PDB entry 2XR8 | X-ray diffraction, 2.49 A resolution | chains B and F of the 6 polymer chains in the assembly

# Chain B (and F)
Name: Biphenyl dioxygenase subunit beta
Source organism: Burkholderia xenovorans
Notes: EC 1.14.12.18; chain F of this document is another copy of the same molecule, construct and numbering; everything in this record applies to it too
UniProtKB: P37334 (BPHE_BURXL); residues 1-188 here = UniProt positions 1-188
Amino-acid sequence (188 residues; row label = number of the first residue in the row):
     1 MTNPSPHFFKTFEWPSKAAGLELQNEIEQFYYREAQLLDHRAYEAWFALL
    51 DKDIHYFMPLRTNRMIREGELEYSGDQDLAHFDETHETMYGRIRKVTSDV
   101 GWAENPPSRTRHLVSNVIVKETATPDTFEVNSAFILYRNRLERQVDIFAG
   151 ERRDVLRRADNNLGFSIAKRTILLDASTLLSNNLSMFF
Unresolved in the structure: 1-8

# Chain B / chain F interface
Contacting residue pairs - 70 pairs, chain B then chain F:
  K10(B) - H40(F)  hydrogen bond (backbone-side chain)
  T11(B) - Q36(F)
  T11(B) - L37(F)
  T11(B) - H40(F)
  T11(B) - A42(F)
  F12(B) - Q36(F)
  W14(B) - R33(F)
  W14(B) - L37(F)  hydrophobic
  W14(B) - N162(F)  hydrogen bond (side chain-backbone)
  W14(B) - L163(F)  hydrophobic
  L21(B) - L21(F)  hydrophobic
  L21(B) - N25(F)
  Q24(B) - N25(F)
  Q24(B) - Q29(F)  hydrogen bond
  R61(B) - R41(F)
  R61(B) - R109(F)
  N63(B) - R109(F)  hydrogen bond
  N63(B) - L141(F)  hydrogen bond (side chain-backbone)
  R64(B) - P106(F)
  R64(B) - P107(F)
  M65(B) - N105(F)
  M65(B) - P106(F)  hydrophobic
  I66(B) - S98(F)
  I66(B) - D99(F)
  I66(B) - E104(F)
  I66(B) - N105(F)  hydrogen bond (backbone-side chain)
  R67(B) - D99(F)  salt bridge
  E72(B) - R41(F)  salt bridge
  L113(B) - L113(F)  hydrophobic
  S115(B) - Y32(F)
  S115(B) - L113(F)
  S115(B) - V114(F)  hydrogen bond (side chain-backbone)
  N116(B) - Y32(F)
  N116(B) - A35(F)
  N116(B) - H112(F)  hydrogen bond (side chain-backbone)
  N116(B) - L113(F)
  N116(B) - V114(F)  hydrogen bond (side chain-backbone)
  V117(B) - Q29(F)  hydrogen bond (backbone-side chain)
  V117(B) - Y32(F)
  I118(B) - Q29(F)
  I118(B) - Y32(F)
  N131(B) - Q36(F)  hydrogen bond
  A133(B) - R111(F)
  A133(B) - L113(F)
  F134(B) - L113(F)
  I135(B) - L113(F)  hydrophobic
  I135(B) - I135(F)  hydrophobic
  I147(B) - Y137(F)  hydrogen bond (backbone-side chain)
  I147(B) - I147(F)  hydrophobic
  A149(B) - Y137(F)  hydrophobic
  G150(B) - R111(F)  hydrogen bond (backbone-side chain)
  E151(B) - Q36(F)
  E151(B) - H40(F)  salt bridge
  E151(B) - R111(F)  salt bridge
  R153(B) - Q36(F)
  R153(B) - H40(F)
  L173(B) - R111(F)
  D175(B) - T110(F)
  D175(B) - R111(F)  salt bridge
  D175(B) - Y137(F)
  D175(B) - N139(F)
  A176(B) - R109(F)
  A176(B) - N139(F)
  S177(B) - R109(F)  hydrogen bond
  S177(B) - N139(F)
  S177(B) - L141(F)  hydrogen bond (side chain-backbone)
  S177(B) - E142(F)  hydrogen bond (side chain-backbone)
  T178(B) - E142(F)  hydrogen bond (side chain-backbone)
  L180(B) - R143(F)
  L180(B) - V145(F)  hydrophobic
Interface residues without a listed pair, chain B (39 interface residues in all): F9, P15, S16, A18, A19, T62
Interface residues without a listed pair, chain F (37 interface residues in all): E22, V96, T97, S115

# Summary
39 residues of chain B face 37 of chain F across their interface; the contacts include 17 hydrogen bonds and 5
salt bridges. Polar pairs include R67(B)-D99(F), E72(B)-R41(F) and E151(B)-H40(F).
Both chains are Biphenyl dioxygenase subunit beta (Burkholderia xenovorans). Entry 2XR8 (Crystal structure of
biphenyl dioxygenase from Burkholderia xenovorans LB400) was determined by X-ray diffraction together with
2XRX, 2XSH and 2XSO from the same study.
